PDB entry 2NVX | X-ray diffraction, 3.60 A resolution | chains T and A of the 13 polymer chains in the assembly

Chain T:
Molecule: 28-MER DNA template strand
Sequence (28 nucleotides; row label = number of the first residue in the row):
     1 CTACCGATAAGCAGACGATCCTCTCGAT

Chain A:
Molecule: DNA-directed RNA polymerase II largest subunit
Source organism: Saccharomyces cerevisiae
Notes: EC 2.7.7.6
UniProt: P04050 (RPB1_YEAST); residues 1-1733 here = UniProt positions 1-1733
Amino-acid sequence (1733 residues; numbered 1 to 1733; the number before each row is that of its first residue):
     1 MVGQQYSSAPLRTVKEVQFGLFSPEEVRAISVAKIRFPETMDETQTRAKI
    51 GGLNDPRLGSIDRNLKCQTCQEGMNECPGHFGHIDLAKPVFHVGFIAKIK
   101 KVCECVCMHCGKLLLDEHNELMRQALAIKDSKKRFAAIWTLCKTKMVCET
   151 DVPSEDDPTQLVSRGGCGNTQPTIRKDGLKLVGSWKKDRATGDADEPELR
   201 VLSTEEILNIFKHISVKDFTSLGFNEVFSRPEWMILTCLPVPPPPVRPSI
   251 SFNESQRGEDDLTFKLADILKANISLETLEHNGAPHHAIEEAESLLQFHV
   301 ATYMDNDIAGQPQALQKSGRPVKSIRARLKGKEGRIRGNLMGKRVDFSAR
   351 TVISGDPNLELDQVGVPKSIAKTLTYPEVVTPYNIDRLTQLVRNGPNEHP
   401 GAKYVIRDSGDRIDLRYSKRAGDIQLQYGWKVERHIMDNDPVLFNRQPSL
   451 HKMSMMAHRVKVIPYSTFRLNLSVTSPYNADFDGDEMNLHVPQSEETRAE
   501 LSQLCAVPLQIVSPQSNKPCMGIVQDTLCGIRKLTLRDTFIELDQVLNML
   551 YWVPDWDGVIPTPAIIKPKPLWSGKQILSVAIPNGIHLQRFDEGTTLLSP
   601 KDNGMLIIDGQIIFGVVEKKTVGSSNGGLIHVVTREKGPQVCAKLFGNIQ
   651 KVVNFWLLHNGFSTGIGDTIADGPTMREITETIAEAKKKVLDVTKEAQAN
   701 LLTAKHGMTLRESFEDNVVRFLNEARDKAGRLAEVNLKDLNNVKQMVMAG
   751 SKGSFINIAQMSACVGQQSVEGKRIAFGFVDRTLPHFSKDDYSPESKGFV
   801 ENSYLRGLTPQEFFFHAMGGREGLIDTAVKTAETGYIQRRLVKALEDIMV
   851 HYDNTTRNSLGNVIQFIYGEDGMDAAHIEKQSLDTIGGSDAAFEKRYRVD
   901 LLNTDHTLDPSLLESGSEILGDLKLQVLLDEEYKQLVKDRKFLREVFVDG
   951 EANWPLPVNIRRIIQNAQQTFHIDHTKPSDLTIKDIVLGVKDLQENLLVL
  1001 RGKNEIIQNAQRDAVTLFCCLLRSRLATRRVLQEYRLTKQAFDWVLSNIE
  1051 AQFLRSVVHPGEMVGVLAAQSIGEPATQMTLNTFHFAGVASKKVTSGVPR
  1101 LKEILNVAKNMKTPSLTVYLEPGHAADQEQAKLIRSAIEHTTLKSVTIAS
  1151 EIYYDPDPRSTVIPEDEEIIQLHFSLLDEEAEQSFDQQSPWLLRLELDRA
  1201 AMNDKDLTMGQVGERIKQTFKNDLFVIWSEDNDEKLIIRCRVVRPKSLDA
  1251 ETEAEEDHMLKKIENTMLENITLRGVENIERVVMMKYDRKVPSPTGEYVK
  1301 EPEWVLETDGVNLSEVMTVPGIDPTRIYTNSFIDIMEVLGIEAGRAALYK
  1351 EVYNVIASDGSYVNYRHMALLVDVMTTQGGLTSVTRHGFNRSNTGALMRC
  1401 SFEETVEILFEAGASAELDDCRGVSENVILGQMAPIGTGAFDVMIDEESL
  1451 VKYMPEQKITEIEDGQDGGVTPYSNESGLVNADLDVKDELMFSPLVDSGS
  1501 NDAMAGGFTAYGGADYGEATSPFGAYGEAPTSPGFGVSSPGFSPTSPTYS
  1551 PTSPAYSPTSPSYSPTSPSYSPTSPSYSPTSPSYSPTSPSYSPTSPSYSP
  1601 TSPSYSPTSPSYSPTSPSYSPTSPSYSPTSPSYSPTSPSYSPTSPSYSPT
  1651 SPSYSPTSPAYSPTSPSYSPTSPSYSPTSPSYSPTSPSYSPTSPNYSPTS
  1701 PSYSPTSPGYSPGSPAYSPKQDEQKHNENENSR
Unresolved in the structure: 1-2, 187-198, 1082-1091, 1177-1186, 1245-1253, 1446-1733
Curated features (UniProtKB/Swiss-Prot):
  - region: Pro-248 to Asp-260 (Lid loop), Asn-306 to Lys-323 (Rudder loop), Pro-810 to Glu-822 (Bridging helix)
  - binding site (Zn(2+)): Cys-67, Cys-70, Cys-77, His-80, Cys-107, Cys-110, Cys-148, Cys-167
  - binding site (Mg(2+)): Asp-481, Asp-483, Asp-485
  - modified residue: Thr-1471 (Phosphothreonine)
  - cross-link (Glycyl lysine isopeptide (Lys-Gly)): Lys-695 (interchain with G-Cter in ubiquitin), Lys-1246 (interchain with G-Cter in ubiquitin), Lys-1350 (interchain with G-Cter in ubiquitin)
  - natural variant: Ser-1653 to Pro-1659 (deletion: In strain: A364A)
  - mutagenesis: Lys-1246 (K1246R: Impairs ubiquitination during transcription stress)
Bound ions: Zn2+ site 1: Cys-67, Cys-70, Cys-77; Zn2+ site 2 near Cys-107 (its only coordinating residue here)
Residues lining bound ligands: deoxyuridine-5'-triphosphate (DUT): Arg-446, Asn-479, Asp-481, Asp-483, Asp-485, Lys-752, Thr-831
Reported in the primary citation:
  - catalytic residues: His-1085 (proposed by the authors, not directly observed)
  - mutagenesis - R446A: abolished growth

How chain T and chain A interact:
Residue-residue contacts - 20 pairs, chain T then chain A:
  DA15(T) / Arg-1386(A)  hydrogen bond to the sugar
  DA15(T) / Glu-1404(A)  sugar contact
  DC16(T) / Lys-330(A)  phosphate contact
  DC16(T) / Glu-1403(A)  phosphate contact
  DG17(T) / Arg-337(A)  salt bridge to the phosphate
  DG17(T) / Arg-839(A)  salt bridge to the phosphate
  DA18(T) / Thr-831(A)  sugar contact
  DA18(T) / Ala-832(A)  sugar contact
  DA18(T) / Gly-835(A)  sugar contact
  DT19(T) / Pro-448(A)  base contact
  DT19(T) / Arg-839(A)  salt bridge to the phosphate
  DC20(T) / Lys-332(A)  salt bridge to the phosphate
  DC20(T) / Gln-447(A)  sugar contact
  DC21(T) / Arg-344(A)  salt bridge to the phosphate
  DC21(T) / Arg-350(A)  sugar contact
  DA27(T) / Phe-252(A)  base contact
  DT28(T) / Gln-256(A)  base contact
  DT28(T) / Leu-315(A)  phosphate contact
  DT28(T) / Lys-317(A)  base contact
  DT28(T) / Ser-318(A)  phosphate contact
Interface residues without a listed pair, chain A (21 interface residues in all): Gly-258, Tyr-836

Overview:
9 residues of chain T and 21 residues of chain A are in contact; the contacts include 1 hydrogen bond and 5
salt bridges. Among the polar pairs are DA15(T)/Arg-1386(A), DG17(T)/Arg-337(A) and DG17(T)/Arg-839(A). Bound
to chain A: deoxyuridine-5'-triphosphate. The paper reports the catalytic residue His-1085(A); R446A of chain
A abolishes growth.
Chain T is 28-MER DNA template strand and chain A is DNA-directed RNA polymerase II largest subunit
(Saccharomyces cerevisiae); the structure, RNA polymerase II elongation complex in 5 mM Mg+2 with 2'-dUTP, was
determined by X-ray diffraction (same publication as 2E2H, 2E2I, 2E2J, 2NVQ, 2NVT, 2NVY, 2NVZ and 2YU9).
